PDB entry 3ZHT | X-ray diffraction, 2.15 A resolution | chains A and B

# Chain A (and B)
Name: Multifunctional 2-oxoglutarate metabolism enzyme
Organism: Mycobacterium smegmatis
Notes: EC 2.2.1.5, 4.1.1.71, 1.2.4.2, 2.3.1.61; fragment: suca-like catalytic domain, residues 361-1127; chain B of this document is another copy of the same molecule, construct and numbering; everything in this record applies to it too
Reference sequence: A0R2B1 (KGD_MYCS2); numbering as in UniProt (aligned over 361-1227)
Amino-acid sequence (868 residues; numbered 360 to 1227; the number before each row is that of its first residue):
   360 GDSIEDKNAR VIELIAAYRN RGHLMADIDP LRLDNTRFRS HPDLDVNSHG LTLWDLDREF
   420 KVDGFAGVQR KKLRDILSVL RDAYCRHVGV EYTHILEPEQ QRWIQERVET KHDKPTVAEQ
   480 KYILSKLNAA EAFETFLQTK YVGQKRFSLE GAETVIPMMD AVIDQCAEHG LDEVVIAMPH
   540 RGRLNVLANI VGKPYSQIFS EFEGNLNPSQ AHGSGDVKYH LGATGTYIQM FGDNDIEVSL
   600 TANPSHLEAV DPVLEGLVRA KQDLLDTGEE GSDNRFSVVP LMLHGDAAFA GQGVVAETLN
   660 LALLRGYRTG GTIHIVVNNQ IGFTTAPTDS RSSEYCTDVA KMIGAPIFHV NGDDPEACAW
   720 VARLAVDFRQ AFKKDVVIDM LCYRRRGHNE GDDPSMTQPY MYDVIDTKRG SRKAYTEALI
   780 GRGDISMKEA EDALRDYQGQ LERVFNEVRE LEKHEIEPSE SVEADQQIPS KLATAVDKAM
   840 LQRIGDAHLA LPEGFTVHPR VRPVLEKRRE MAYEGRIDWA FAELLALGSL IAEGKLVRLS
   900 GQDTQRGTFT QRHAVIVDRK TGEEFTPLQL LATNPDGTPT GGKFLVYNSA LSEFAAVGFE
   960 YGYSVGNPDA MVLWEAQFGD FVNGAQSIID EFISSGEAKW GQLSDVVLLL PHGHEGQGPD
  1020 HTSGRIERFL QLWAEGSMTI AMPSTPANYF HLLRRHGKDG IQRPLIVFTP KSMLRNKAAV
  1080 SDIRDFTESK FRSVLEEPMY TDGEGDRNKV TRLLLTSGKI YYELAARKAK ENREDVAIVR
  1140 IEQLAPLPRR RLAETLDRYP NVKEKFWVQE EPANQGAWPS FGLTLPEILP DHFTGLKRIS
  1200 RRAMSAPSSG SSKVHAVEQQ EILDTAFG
Unresolved in the structure: 360-365, 400-410, 420-427, 563-574, 814-830 (chain B: 360-364, 398-412, 421-428, 561-574, 814-830)
Construct notes: expression tag (360)
Metal / ion sites: Mg2+: Asp645, Asn678, Ile680 (together with TD9); Ca2+: Asp1004, His1055, Asp1058, Ile1060
Residues lining bound ligands:
  - TD9 ((5S)-5-{3-[(4-amino-2-methylpyrimidin-5-yl)methyl]-4-methyl-5-(2-{[(phosphonatooxy)phosphinato]oxy}ethyl)-1,3-thiazol-3-ium-2-yl}-5-hydroxypentanoate), molecule 1: Arg505, Arg540, Ser604, His605, Leu606, Gly644, Asp645, Ala646, Ala647, Gln651, Asn678, Ile680, Gly681, Phe682, His747, Asn748
  - TD9, molecule 2: Gln901, Leu950, Glu952, Gln976, Phe977, Phe980, His1020
UniProt features mapped onto this chain:
  - binding site (thiamine diphosphate): Arg540, Ser604, Leu606, Asp645, Ala646, Ala647, Asn678
  - binding site (2-oxoglutarate): His579, Ser604, His1020
  - binding site (Mg(2+)): Asp645, Asn678, Ile680
  - binding site (acetyl-CoA): Thr1038, Arg1054, Lys1089, Ser1092, Gln1142, Arg1149, Arg1150

# How chain A and chain B interact
Residue-residue contacts - 194 pairs, chain A then chain B:
  Arg380(A) with Leu455(B), hydrogen bond (side chain-backbone); Pro457(B)
  Thr452(A) with Arg380(B), hydrogen bond (backbone-side chain)
  His453(A) with Arg380(B)
  Ile454(A) with Arg380(B), hydrogen bond (backbone-side chain)
  Leu455(A) with Arg380(B); Glu693(B)
  Gln460(A) with Arg380(B)
  Glu562(A) with Ser1210(B); Ser1211(B), hydrogen bond
  Pro603(A) with Asp1019(B)
  Ser604(A) with Asp1019(B), hydrogen bond (backbone-side chain); His1020(B)
  His605(A) with Asp979(B), hydrogen bond (side chain-backbone); Phe980(B); Asn982(B), hydrogen bond; Asp1019(B), salt bridge
  Ala646(A) with Leu950(B), hydrophobic
  Ala647(A) with Leu950(B)
  Ala649(A) with Asn659(B); Met701(B)
  Gly650(A) with Glu656(B); Leu950(B); Ser951(B), hydrogen bond (backbone-side chain)
  Gln651(A) with Glu656(B); Leu950(B), hydrogen bond (side chain-backbone); Ser951(B); Glu952(B), hydrogen bond
  Gly652(A) with Gly652(B); Glu656(B), hydrogen bond (backbone-side chain)
  Ala655(A) with Ala655(B), hydrophobic
  Glu656(A) with Gly650(B); Gln651(B); Gly652(B), hydrogen bond (side chain-backbone)
  Asn659(A) with Ala649(B); Ser689(B), hydrogen bond (side chain-backbone); Arg690(B); Ser691(B), hydrogen bond (backbone-side chain)
  Leu660(A) with Ser691(B)
  Ala661(A) with Ser691(B), hydrogen bond (backbone-side chain)
  Leu662(A) with Ser691(B), hydrogen bond (backbone-side chain)
  Leu663(A) with Thr687(B); Asp688(B); Arg690(B); Ser691(B), hydrogen bond (backbone-side chain)
  Arg664(A) with Asp688(B), salt bridge
  Gly681(A) with Asp902(B)
  Phe682(A) with Asp902(B); Arg905(B); Thr907(B); Gln976(B)
  Thr683(A) with Asp902(B), hydrogen bond; Arg905(B)
  Thr684(A) with Asp902(B), hydrogen bond; Asn947(B)
  Thr687(A) with Leu663(B)
  Asp688(A) with Leu663(B); Arg664(B), salt bridge; Ser948(B); Ala949(B)
  Ser689(A) with Asn659(B), hydrogen bond (backbone-side chain); Ala949(B)
  Arg690(A) with Asn659(B); Leu663(B)
  Ser691(A) with Asn659(B), hydrogen bond (side chain-backbone); Leu660(B); Ala661(B), hydrogen bond (side chain-backbone); Leu662(B), hydrogen bond (side chain-backbone); Leu663(B); Ile702(B)
  Ser692(A) with Met701(B)
  Glu693(A) with Leu455(B)
  Asp697(A) with Met701(B)
  Val698(A) with Met701(B), hydrophobic
  Met701(A) with Ala649(B); Ser692(B); Asp697(B); Val698(B), hydrophobic
  Ile702(A) with Ser691(B)
  Gly750(A) with Thr909(B), hydrogen bond (backbone-side chain)
  Asp751(A) with Arg905(B), salt bridge
  Asp752(A) with His857(B), salt bridge; Arg859(B), salt bridge
  Ser754(A) with His857(B), hydrogen bond; Arg918(B)
  Met755(A) with His857(B); Val860(B), hydrophobic; Thr909(B); Val916(B)
  Thr756(A) with Arg905(B)
  Pro758(A) with Val916(B); Asp917(B); Arg918(B)
  His857(A) with Asp752(B), salt bridge; Ser754(B), hydrogen bond; Met755(B)
  Val860(A) with Met755(B), hydrophobic
  Asp902(A) with Gly681(B); Phe682(B); Thr683(B), hydrogen bond; Thr684(B), hydrogen bond
  Arg905(A) with Phe682(B); Thr683(B); Asp751(B), salt bridge; Thr756(B)
  Thr907(A) with Phe682(B)
  Thr909(A) with Gly750(B), hydrogen bond (side chain-backbone); Met755(B)
  Val916(A) with Met755(B); Pro758(B)
  Asp917(A) with Pro758(B)
  Arg918(A) with Ser754(B); Pro758(B); Asp762(B), salt bridge
  Asn947(A) with Thr684(B)
  Ser948(A) with Asp688(B)
  Ala949(A) with Asp688(B); Ser689(B)
  Leu950(A) with Leu606(B), hydrophobic; Ala646(B); Ala647(B); Gly650(B); Gln651(B), hydrogen bond (backbone-side chain)
  Ser951(A) with Gly650(B), hydrogen bond (side chain-backbone); Gln651(B)
  Glu952(A) with Gln651(B), hydrogen bond
  Gln976(A) with Phe682(B)
  Asp979(A) with His605(B), hydrogen bond (backbone-side chain)
  Phe980(A) with His605(B)
  Asn982(A) with His605(B), hydrogen bond; Gln985(B); Ser986(B); Asp989(B), hydrogen bond; Glu990(B), hydrogen bond
  Gly983(A) with Ser986(B)
  Gln985(A) with Asn982(B); Gln985(B); Arg1027(B)
  Ser986(A) with Asn982(B); Gly983(B)
  Asp989(A) with Asn982(B), hydrogen bond; Arg1024(B), salt bridge; Arg1027(B), salt bridge
  Glu990(A) with Asn982(B), hydrogen bond; Asp1019(B)
  Ser993(A) with Ser1204(B)
  Ser994(A) with Ser1204(B)
  Ala997(A) with Ser1204(B)
  Lys998(A) with Pro1018(B); Ala1205(B)
  Pro1018(A) with Lys998(B)
  Asp1019(A) with Pro603(B); Ser604(B), hydrogen bond (side chain-backbone); His605(B), salt bridge; Glu990(B)
  His1020(A) with Ser604(B)
  Arg1024(A) with Asp989(B), salt bridge; Leu1031(B)
  Glu1026(A) with Gln1030(B)
  Arg1027(A) with Gln985(B); Asp989(B), salt bridge; Arg1027(B); Gln1030(B); Leu1031(B)
  Gln1030(A) with Glu1026(B), hydrogen bond (side chain-backbone); Arg1027(B), hydrogen bond (side chain-backbone); Gln1030(B), hydrogen bond; Asn1173(B), hydrogen bond (backbone-side chain)
  Leu1031(A) with Arg1024(B); Arg1027(B); Asn1173(B); Ser1204(B)
  Trp1032(A) with Asn1173(B), hydrogen bond (backbone-side chain)
  Ala1033(A) with Met1203(B); Ser1204(B)
  Ser1036(A) with Ser1204(B)
  Asn1173(A) with Gln1030(B), hydrogen bond (side chain-backbone); Leu1031(B); Trp1032(B), hydrogen bond (side chain-backbone)
  Trp1177(A) with Leu1182(B)
  Pro1178(A) with Leu1182(B)
  Gly1181(A) with Leu1182(B)
  Leu1182(A) with Trp1177(B); Pro1178(B); Gly1181(B); Leu1182(B)
  Met1203(A) with Ala1033(B)
  Ser1204(A) with Ser993(B); Ser994(B); Ala997(B); Leu1031(B); Ala1033(B); Ser1036(B)
  Ala1205(A) with Lys998(B)
Also at the interface, not in a pair above, chain A (106 interface residues in all): Ala368, His382, Leu383, Arg505, Asp575, Leu606, Leu658, Asp762, Arg859, His912, Gly921, Ala1202, Gly1209
Also at the interface, not in a pair above, chain B (105 interface residues in all): Asn367, His382, Leu383, Asp575, Val576, Leu658, His912, Gly921, Gln1016, Ala1202, Gly1209

# In short
106 residues of chain A face 105 of chain B across their interface, with 46 hydrogen bonds and 14 salt
bridges. Among the polar pairs are His605(A)-Asp1019(B), Arg664(A)-Asp688(B) and Asp751(A)-Arg905(B). Chain A
binds compound TD9.
Chain A and chain B are both Multifunctional 2-oxoglutarate metabolism enzyme (Mycobacterium smegmatis); the
structure, Crystal structure of the SucA domain of Mycobacterium smegmatis KGD, first post-decarboxylation
intermediate from 2-oxoadipate, was determined by X-ray diffraction together with 3ZHQ, 3ZHR, 3ZHS, 3ZHU and
3ZHV from the same study.
